5LJ1 - chain A; structure by X-ray diffraction, 1.90 A resolution.

== Chain A ==
Name: Bromodomain-containing protein 4
From: Homo sapiens
UniProtKB: O60885 (BRD4_HUMAN); residues 42-168 here = UniProt positions 42-168
Amino-acid sequence (127 residues; row label = number of the first residue in the row):
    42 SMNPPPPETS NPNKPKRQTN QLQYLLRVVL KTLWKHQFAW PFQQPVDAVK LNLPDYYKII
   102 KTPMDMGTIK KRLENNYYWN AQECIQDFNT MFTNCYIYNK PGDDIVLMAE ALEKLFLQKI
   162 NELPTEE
Sequence notes: conflict M43 (Thr in O60885)
Residues lining bound ligands: 6XX (8-(((3R,4R,5S)-3-((4,4-difluorocyclohexyl)methoxy)-5-methoxypiperidin-4-yl)amino)-3-methyl-5-(5-methylpyridin-3-yl)-1,7-naphthyridin-2(1H)-one): W81, P82, F83, Q85, V87, L92, L94, Y97, C136, Y139, N140, K141, D144, I146
UniProt features mapped onto this chain:
  - site: N140 (Acetylated histone binding)
  - cross-link: K99 (Glycyl lysine isopeptide (Lys-Gly) (interchain with G-Cter in SUMO2))
  - natural variant: D145 (D145G: Found in a patient with a neurodevelopmental syndrome; uncertain significance)
  - mutagenesis: N140 (N140A: Abolishes binding to acetylated histones)
From the paper describing this entry:
  - specificity-determining residues: W81, M149 (proposed by the authors, not directly observed)

== Summary ==
Chain A binds compound 6XX. UniProt lists one mutagenesis site. The paper reports specificity determinants W81
and M149.
Chain A is Bromodomain-containing protein 4 (Homo sapiens); the structure, N-TERMINAL BROMODOMAIN OF HUMAN
BRD4 WITH
8-(((3R,4R,5S)-3-((4,4-difluorocyclohexyl)methoxy)-5-methoxypiperidin-4-yl)amino)-3-methyl-5-(5-methylpyridin-3-yl)-1,7-naphthyridin-2(1H)-one,
was determined by X-ray diffraction, deposited together with 5LJ0 and 5LJ2.
